8BC8 - chains B and J; structure by X-ray diffraction, 2.39 A resolution.

# Chain B
Protein: U5 small nuclear ribonucleoprotein 200 kDa helicase
Organism: Homo sapiens
Notes: EC 3.6.4.13
Reference sequence: O75643 (U520_HUMAN); residues 394-2136 here = UniProt positions 394-2136
Chain sequence (1747 residues; numbered 390 to 2136; the number before each row is that of its first residue):
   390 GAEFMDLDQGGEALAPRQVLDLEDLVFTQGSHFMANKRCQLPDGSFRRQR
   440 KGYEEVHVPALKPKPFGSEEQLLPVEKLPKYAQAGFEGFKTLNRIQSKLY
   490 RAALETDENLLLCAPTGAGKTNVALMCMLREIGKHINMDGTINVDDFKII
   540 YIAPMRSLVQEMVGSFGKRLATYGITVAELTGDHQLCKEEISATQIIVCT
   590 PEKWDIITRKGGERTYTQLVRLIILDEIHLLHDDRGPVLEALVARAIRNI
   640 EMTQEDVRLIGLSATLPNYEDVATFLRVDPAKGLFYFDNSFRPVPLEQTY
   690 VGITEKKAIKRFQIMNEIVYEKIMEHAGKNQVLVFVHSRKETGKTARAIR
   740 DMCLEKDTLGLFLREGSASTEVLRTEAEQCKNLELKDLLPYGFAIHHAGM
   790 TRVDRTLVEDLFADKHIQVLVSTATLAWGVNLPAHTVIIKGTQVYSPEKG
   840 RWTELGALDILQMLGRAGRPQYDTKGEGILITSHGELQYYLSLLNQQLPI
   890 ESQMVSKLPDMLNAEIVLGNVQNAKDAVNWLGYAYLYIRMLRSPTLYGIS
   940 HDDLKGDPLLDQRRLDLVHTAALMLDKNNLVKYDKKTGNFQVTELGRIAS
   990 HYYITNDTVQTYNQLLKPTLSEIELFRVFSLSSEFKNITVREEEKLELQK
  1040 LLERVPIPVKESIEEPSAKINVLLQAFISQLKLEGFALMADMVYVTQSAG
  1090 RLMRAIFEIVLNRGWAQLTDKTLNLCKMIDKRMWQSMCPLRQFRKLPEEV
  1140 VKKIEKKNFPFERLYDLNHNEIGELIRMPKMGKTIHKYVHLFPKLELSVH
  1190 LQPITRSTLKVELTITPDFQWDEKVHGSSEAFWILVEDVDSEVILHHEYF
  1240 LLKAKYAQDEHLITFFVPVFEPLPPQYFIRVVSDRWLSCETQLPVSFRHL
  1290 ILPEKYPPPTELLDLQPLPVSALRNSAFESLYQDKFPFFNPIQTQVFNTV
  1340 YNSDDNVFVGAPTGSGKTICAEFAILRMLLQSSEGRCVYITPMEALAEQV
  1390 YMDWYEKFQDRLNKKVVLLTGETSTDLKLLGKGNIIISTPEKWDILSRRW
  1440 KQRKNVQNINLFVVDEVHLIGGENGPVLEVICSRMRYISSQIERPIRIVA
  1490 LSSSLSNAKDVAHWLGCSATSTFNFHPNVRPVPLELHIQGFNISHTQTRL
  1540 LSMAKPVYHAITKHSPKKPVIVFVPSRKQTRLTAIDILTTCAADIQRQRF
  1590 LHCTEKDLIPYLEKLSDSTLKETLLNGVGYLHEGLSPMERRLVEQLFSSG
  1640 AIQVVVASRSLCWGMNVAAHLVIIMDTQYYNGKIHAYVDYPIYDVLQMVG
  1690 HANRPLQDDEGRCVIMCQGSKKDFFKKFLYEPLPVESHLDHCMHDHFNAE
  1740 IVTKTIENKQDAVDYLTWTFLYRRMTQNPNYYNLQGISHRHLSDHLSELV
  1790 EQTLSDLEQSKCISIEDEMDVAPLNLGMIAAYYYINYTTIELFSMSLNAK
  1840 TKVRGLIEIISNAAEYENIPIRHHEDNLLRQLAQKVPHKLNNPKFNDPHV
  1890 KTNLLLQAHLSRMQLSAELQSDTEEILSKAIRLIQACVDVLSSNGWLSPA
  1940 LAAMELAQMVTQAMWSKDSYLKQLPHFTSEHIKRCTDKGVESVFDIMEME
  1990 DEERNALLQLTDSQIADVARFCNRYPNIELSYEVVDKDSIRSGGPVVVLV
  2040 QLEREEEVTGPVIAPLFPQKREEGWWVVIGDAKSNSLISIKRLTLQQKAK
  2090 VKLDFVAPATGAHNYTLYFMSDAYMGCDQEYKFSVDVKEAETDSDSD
Unresolved in the structure: 390-403, 2128-2136
Differences from the reference sequence: expression tag (390-393)
Ligand contacts:
  - 3-azanyl-4-oxidanyl-benzenesulfonamide (QB6), molecule 1: Trp-593, Thr-597, Thr-606, Gln-607, Val-609, Ile-612, Leu-631, Arg-634, Ala-635, Asn-638, Val-646
  - 3-azanyl-4-oxidanyl-benzenesulfonamide (QB6), molecule 2: Glu-983, Asn-1101, Arg-1102, Phe-1530, Asn-1531, Ile-1532, Ser-1533, Gln-1707, Gly-1708, Ser-1709
  - 3-azanyl-4-oxidanyl-benzenesulfonamide (QB6), molecule 3: Pro-1351, Thr-1352, Gly-1353, Ser-1354, Gly-1355, Lys-1356, Thr-1357, Tyr-1378, Leu-1385, Val-1389, Asp-1454, Glu-1455
Curated features (UniProtKB/Swiss-Prot):
  - motif: Asp-615 to His-618 (DEIH box), Asp-1454 to His-1457 (DEVH box)
  - binding site (ATP): Ala-503 to Thr-510, Ala-1350 to Thr-1357
  - modified residue: Tyr-709 (Phosphotyrosine), Lys-971 (N6-acetyllysine), Thr-1428 (Phosphothreonine), Thr-1765 (Phosphothreonine), Ser-2002 (Phosphoserine), Thr-2131 (Phosphothreonine), Ser-2133 (Phosphoserine), Ser-2135 (Phosphoserine)
  - natural variant: Cys-502 (C502R: In RP33), Ala-542 (A542V: In RP33), Arg-681 (R681C: In RP33; R681H: In RP33), Pro-682 (P682S: In RP33), Val-683 (V683L: In RP33; uncertain significance), Tyr-689 (Y689C: In RP33), Ile-698 (I698V: In RP33), Gln-885 (Q885E: In RP33), Ser-1087 (S1087L: In RP33), Arg-1090 (R1090L: In RP33), Phe-1736 (F1736L: In a colorectal cancer sample), Arg-1779 (R1779H: In RP33)
  - mutagenesis: Arg-603 (R603A: Strongly decreases ATP-dependent RNA helicase activity), Arg-637 (R637A: Strongly decreases ATP-dependent RNA helicase activity), Lys-1544 (K1544A: Decreases ATP-dependent RNA helicase activity), His-1548 (H1548A: Strongly decreases ATP-dependent RNA helicase activity), Thr-1578 (T1578A: Decreases ATP-dependent RNA helicase activity)
What the authors report for this chain:
  - binding site for 3-azanyl-4-oxidanyl-benzenesulfonamide: Gly-1353, Gly-1355, Lys-1356, Asp-1454, Glu-1455, Asn-1531, Gln-1707, Gly-1708, Ser-1709

# Chain J
Protein: Pre-mRNA-processing-splicing factor 8
Organism: Homo sapiens
Reference sequence: Q6P2Q9 (PRP8_HUMAN); residue numbers follow UniProt; this construct covers 2064-2320
Chain sequence (263 residues; numbered 2058 to 2320; the number before each row is that of its first residue):
  2058 GPLGSMTQTFSSKTEWRVRAISAANLHLRTNHIYVSSDDIKETGYTYILP
  2108 KNVLKKFICISDLRAQIAGYLYGVSPPDNPQVKEIRCIVMVPQWGTHQTV
  2158 HLPGQLPQHEYLKEMEPLGWIHTQPNESPQLSPQDVTTHAKIMADNPSWD
  2208 GEKTIIITCSFTPGSCTLTAYKLTPSGYEWGRQNTDKGNNPKGYLPSHYE
  2258 RVQMLLSDRFLGFFMVPAQSSWNYNFMGVRHDPNMKYELQLANPKEFYHE
  2308 VHRPSHFLNFALL
Differences from the reference sequence: expression tag (2058-2063)
Ligand contacts: 3-azanyl-4-oxidanyl-benzenesulfonamide (QB6): His-2089, Tyr-2091, Thr-2219, Pro-2220, Gly-2221, Ser-2222
Curated features (UniProtKB/Swiss-Prot):
  - natural variant: Pro-2301 (P2301T: In RP13), Phe-2304 (F2304L: In RP13), His-2309 (H2309P: In RP13; H2309R: In RP13), Arg-2310 (R2310G: In RP13; R2310K: In RP13), Phe-2314 (F2314L: In RP13)

# How chain B and chain J interact
Pairs across the interface - 60 pairs, chain B then chain J:
  Thr-1008(B) / His-2084(J)  hydrogen bond
  Ser-1010(B) / Ala-2081(J)
  Gln-1038(B) / Ser-2068(J)
  Leu-1040(B) / Phe-2317(J)  hydrophobic
  Glu-1042(B) / Ser-2069(J)  hydrogen bond
  Glu-1042(B) / Lys-2070(J)
  Glu-1042(B) / Thr-2071(J)  hydrogen bond
  Glu-1042(B) / Arg-2074(J)  hydrogen bond (backbone-side chain)
  Arg-1043(B) / Trp-2073(J)
  Arg-1043(B) / Arg-2074(J)  hydrogen bond (backbone-side chain)
  Arg-1043(B) / His-2313(J)
  Arg-1043(B) / Asn-2316(J)
  Arg-1043(B) / Phe-2317(J)
  Arg-1043(B) / Leu-2320(J)
  Val-1044(B) / Arg-2074(J)  hydrogen bond (backbone-side chain)
  Val-1044(B) / Phe-2317(J)
  Pro-1045(B) / Trp-2073(J)
  Pro-1045(B) / Arg-2310(J)  hydrogen bond (backbone-side chain)
  Pro-1045(B) / Phe-2314(J)  hydrophobic
  Pro-1045(B) / Phe-2317(J)
  Ile-1046(B) / Phe-2314(J)  hydrophobic
  Pro-1047(B) / Trp-2073(J)  hydrophobic
  Pro-1047(B) / Arg-2074(J)
  Pro-1047(B) / Ala-2077(J)  hydrophobic
  Ser-1068(B) / Phe-2317(J)
  Ser-1068(B) / Ala-2318(J)
  Leu-1070(B) / Phe-2317(J)
  Leu-1070(B) / Ala-2318(J)
  Leu-1070(B) / Leu-2320(J)
  Lys-1110(B) / Glu-2303(J)  salt bridge
  Trp-1123(B) / Glu-2307(J)
  Trp-1123(B) / Phe-2314(J)  hydrophobic
  Gln-1124(B) / Glu-2307(J)  hydrogen bond
  Ser-1125(B) / Glu-2307(J)  hydrogen bond
  Ser-1125(B) / Pro-2311(J)
  Ser-1125(B) / Phe-2314(J)
  Ser-1125(B) / Leu-2315(J)
  Lys-1141(B) / Leu-2319(J)
  Glu-1144(B) / Leu-2315(J)
  Asn-1147(B) / Arg-2287(J)  hydrogen bond
  Val-1228(B) / Asn-2109(J)
  Val-1228(B) / Leu-2268(J)  hydrophobic
  Val-1228(B) / Gly-2269(J)
  Val-1228(B) / Asn-2300(J)  hydrogen bond (backbone-side chain)
  Asp-1229(B) / Asn-2109(J)  hydrogen bond
  Asp-1229(B) / Lys-2113(J)  hydrogen bond (backbone-side chain)
  Asp-1229(B) / Asn-2300(J)  hydrogen bond (backbone-side chain)
  Ser-1230(B) / Asn-2300(J)  hydrogen bond
  Phe-1259(B) / Leu-2268(J)  hydrophobic
  Pro-1261(B) / Arg-2266(J)
  Pro-1264(B) / Leu-2268(J)
  Pro-1264(B) / Gly-2269(J)
  Pro-1264(B) / Phe-2270(J)  hydrophobic
  Gln-1265(B) / Phe-2270(J)
  Gln-1265(B) / Leu-2298(J)
  Phe-1267(B) / Leu-2298(J)
  Phe-1267(B) / Asn-2300(J)
  Pro-1283(B) / Leu-2298(J)
  Arg-1287(B) / Tyr-2168(J)  hydrogen bond (side chain-backbone)
  Arg-1287(B) / Glu-2171(J)  salt bridge
Other interface residues (no listed pair), chain B (41 interface residues in all): Glu-1011, Ile-1012, Glu-1013, Lys-1039, Leu-1041, Lys-1049, Gln-1064, Met-1117, Met-1126, Pro-1149, Pro-1263, Gln-1281
Other interface residues (no listed pair), chain J (38 interface residues in all): Ile-2078, Met-2172, Gln-2276, Ala-2299, His-2306, Ser-2312

# Overview
41 residues of chain B face 38 of chain J across their interface; the contacts include 16 hydrogen bonds and 2
salt bridges. Polar contacts include Lys-1110(B)/Glu-2303(J), Arg-1287(B)/Glu-2171(J) and
Thr-1008(B)/His-2084(J). Chain B binds 3 copies of 3-azanyl-4-oxidanyl-benzenesulfonamide. Chain J binds
3-azanyl-4-oxidanyl-benzenesulfonamide. The paper reports a binding site for
3-azanyl-4-oxidanyl-benzenesulfonamide at Gly-1353(B), Gly-1355(B) and Lys-1356(B) among others.
Chain B is U5 small nuclear ribonucleoprotein 200 kDa helicase and chain J is Pre-mRNA-processing-splicing
factor 8, both from Homo sapiens; the structure, Human Brr2 Helicase Region in complex with C-tail deleted
Jab1 and compound 18, was determined by X-ray diffraction, deposited together with 8BC9, 8BCB, 8BCC, 8BCD,
8BCE, 8BCF and 8BCG.
